PDB entry 2J1E | X-ray diffraction, 2.40 A resolution | chain A

# Chain A
Molecule: Hyaluronidase
From: Clostridium perfringens
Notes: fragment: carbohydrate binding module, residues 625-767
UniProtKB: Q8XL08 (Q8XL08_CLOPE); numbering as in UniProt (aligned over 625-767)
Chain sequence (150 residues; numbered 618 to 767; the number before each row is that of its first residue):
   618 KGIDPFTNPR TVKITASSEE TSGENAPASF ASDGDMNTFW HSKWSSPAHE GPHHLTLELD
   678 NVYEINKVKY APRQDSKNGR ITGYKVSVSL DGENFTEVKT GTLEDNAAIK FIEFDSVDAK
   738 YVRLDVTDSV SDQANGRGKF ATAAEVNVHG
Unresolved in the structure: 618-625
Bound ions: Ca2+: Phe647, Asp650, Asp652, Thr655, Ala761

# Overview
Phe647, Asp650, Asp652, Thr655 and Ala761 coordinate Ca2+.
Chain A is Hyaluronidase (Clostridium perfringens); the structure, High Resolution Crystal Structure of CBM32
from a N-acetyl-beta- hexosaminidase in complex with lacNAc, was determined by X-ray diffraction together with
2J7M and 2J1A from the same study.
